Entry 7CWS (electron microscopy, 3.40 A resolution); this record covers chains I and O of the 15 polymer chains in the assembly.

[Chain I]
Protein: Heavy Chain of H014 Fab
Organism: Homo sapiens
Notes: antibody fragment or engineered binder
Amino-acid sequence (122 residues; each row starts with the number of its first residue):
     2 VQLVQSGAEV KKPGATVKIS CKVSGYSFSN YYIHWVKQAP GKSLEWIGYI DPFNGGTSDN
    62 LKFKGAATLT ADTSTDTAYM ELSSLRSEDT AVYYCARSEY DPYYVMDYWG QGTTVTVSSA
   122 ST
Disulfides: Cys22-Cys96

[Chain O]
Protein: Spike glycoprotein
Organism: Severe acute respiratory syndrome coronavirus 2
UniProtKB: P0DTC2 (SPIKE_SARS2); numbering as in UniProt (aligned over 14-1147)
Amino-acid sequence (1134 residues; numbered 14 to 1147; the number before each row is that of its first residue):
    14 QCVNLTTRTQ LPPAYTNSFT RGVYYPDKVF RSSVLHSTQD LFLPFFSNVT WFHAIHVSGT
    74 NGTKRFDNPV LPFNDGVYFA STEKSNIIRG WIFGTTLDSK TQSLLIVNNA TNVVIKVCEF
   134 QFCNDPFLGV YYHKNNKSWM ESEFRVYSSA NNCTFEYVSQ PFLMDLEGKQ GNFKNLREFV
   194 FKNIDGYFKI YSKHTPINLV RDLPQGFSAL EPLVDLPIGI NITRFQTLLA LHRSYLTPGD
   254 SSSGWTAGAA AYYVGYLQPR TFLLKYNENG TITDAVDCAL DPLSETKCTL KSFTVEKGIY
   314 QTSNFRVQPT ESIVRFPNIT NLCPFGEVFN ATRFASVYAW NRKRISNCVA DYSVLYNSAS
   374 FSTFKCYGVS PTKLNDLCFT NVYADSFVIR GDEVRQIAPG QTGKIADYNY KLPDDFTGCV
   434 IAWNSNNLDS KVGGNYNYLY RLFRKSNLKP FERDISTEIY QAGSTPCNGV EGFNCYFPLQ
   494 SYGFQPTNGV GYQPYRVVVL SFELLHAPAT VCGPKKSTNL VKNKCVNFNF NGLTGTGVLT
   554 ESNKKFLPFQ QFGRDIADTT DAVRDPQTLE ILDITPCSFG GVSVITPGTN TSNQVAVLYQ
   614 DVNCTEVPVA IHADQLTPTW RVYSTGSNVF QTRAGCLIGA EHVNNSYECD IPIGAGICAS
   674 YQTQTNSPRR ARSVASQSII AYTMSLGAEN SVAYSNNSIA IPTNFTISVT TEILPVSMTK
   734 TSVDCTMYIC GDSTECSNLL LQYGSFCTQL NRALTGIAVE QDKNTQEVFA QVKQIYKTPP
   794 IKDFGGFNFS QILPDPSKPS KRSFIEDLLF NKVTLADAGF IKQYGDCLGD IAARDLICAQ
   854 KFNGLTVLPP LLTDEMIAQY TSALLAGTIT SGWTFGAGAA LQIPFAMQMA YRFNGIGVTQ
   914 NVLYENQKLI ANQFNSAIGK IQDSLSSTAS ALGKLQDVVN QNAQALNTLV KQLSSNFGAI
   974 SSVLNDILSR LDKVEAEVQI DRLITGRLQS LQTYVTQQLI RAAEIRASAN LAATKMSECV
  1034 LGQSKRVDFC GKGYHLMSFP QSAPHGVVFL HVTYVPAQEK NFTTAPAICH DGKAHFPREG
  1094 VFVSNGTHWF VTQRNFYEPQ IITTDNTFVS GNCDVVIGIV NNTVYDPLQP ELDS
Not modelled in the structure: 252-255, 445-446, 621-640, 677-688, 828-847
Curated features (UniProtKB/Swiss-Prot):
  - region: Asn280 to Cys301 (Putative superantigen), Arg403 to Asp405 (Integrin-binding motif), Asn448 to Phe456 (Immunodominant HLA epitope recognized by the CD8+), Pro681 to Ala684 (Putative superantigen), Ser816 to Tyr837 (Fusion peptide 1), Lys835 to Phe855 (Fusion peptide 2)
  - site (Cleavage): Arg685, Ser686, Arg815, Ser816
  - glycosylation: Asn17 (N-linked (GlcNAc...) (complex) asparagine), Asn61 (N-linked (GlcNAc...) (hybrid) asparagine), Asn74 (N-linked (GlcNAc...) (complex) asparagine), Asn122 (N-linked (GlcNAc...) (hybrid) asparagine), Asn149 (N-linked (GlcNAc...) (complex) asparagine), Asn165 (N-linked (GlcNAc...) (complex) asparagine), Asn234 (N-linked (GlcNAc...) (high mannose) asparagine), Asn282 (N-linked (GlcNAc...) (complex) asparagine), Thr323 (O-linked (GalNAc) threonine), Ser325 (O-linked (HexNAc...) serine), Asn331 (N-linked (GlcNAc...) (complex) asparagine), Asn343 (N-linked (GlcNAc...) (complex) asparagine), Asn603 (N-linked (GlcNAc...) (hybrid) asparagine), Asn616 (N-linked (GlcNAc...) (complex) asparagine), Asn657 (N-linked (GlcNAc...) (complex) asparagine), Thr676 (O-linked (GlcNAc...) threonine), Thr678 (O-linked (GlcNAc...) threonine), Asn709 (N-linked (GlcNAc...) (high mannose) asparagine), Asn717 (N-linked (GlcNAc...) (hybrid) asparagine), Asn801 (N-linked (GlcNAc...) (hybrid) asparagine) and 3 more in UniProt
  - natural variant: Leu18 (L18F: In strain: Beta/B.1.351, Gamma/P.1 and 1 more), Thr19 (T19I: In strain: Omicron/BQ.1.1, Omicron/XBB.1.5 and 1 more; T19R: In strain: Delta/B.1.617.2, Omicron/BA.2 and 4 more), Thr20 (T20N: In strain: Gamma/P.1), Leu24 to Ala27 (sequence variant, change not given here; In strain: Omicron/BA.2, Omicron/BA.2.12.1 and 6 more), Pro26 (P26S: In strain: Gamma/P.1), Gln52 (Q52H: In strain: Omicron/EG.5.1), Ala67 (A67V: In strain: Eta/B.1.525, Omicron/BA.1), His69 to Val70 (deletion: In strain: Alpha/B.1.1.7, Eta/B.1.525 and 5 more), Gly75 (G75V: In strain: Lambda/C.37), Thr76 (T76I: In strain: Lambda/C.37), Asp80 (D80A: In strain: Beta/B.1.351), Val83 (V83A: In strain: Omicron/XBB.1.5, Omicron/EG.5.1), 79 further natural variant entries in UniProt
  - mutagenesis: His69 to Val70 (Increased incorporation of cleaved spike into virions), Asn121 (N121Q: Partial loss of biliverdin affinity), Arg190 (R190K: Partial loss of biliverdin affinity), Asn234 (N234Q: Increased resistance to neutralizing antibodies), Asn331 (N331Q: Reduced viral infectivity), Asn343 (N343Q: Reduced viral infectivity), Leu452 (L452R: Increased resistance to neutralizing antibodies. Decreases HLA binding to NF9 epitope. Increased binding affinity to human ACE2), Tyr453 (Y453F: Decreased HLA binding to NF9 epitope. Increased binding affinity to human ACE2), Ala475 (A475V: Increased resistance to neutralizing antibodies), Val483 (V483A: Increased resistance to neutralizing antibodies), Glu484 (E484D: Increased replication in human TMEM106B overexpressing cells), Phe490 (F490L: Increased resistance to neutralizing antibodies and human covalescent sera neutralization), 15 further mutagenesis entries in UniProt
Disulfides: Cys15-Cys136, Cys131-Cys166, Cys291-Cys301, Cys336-Cys361, Cys379-Cys432, Cys480-Cys488, Cys617-Cys649, Cys662-Cys671, Cys738-Cys760, Cys743-Cys749, Cys1032-Cys1043, Cys1082-Cys1126
Glycans and other covalent adducts: N-acetylglucosamine (NAG) linked to Asn234, Asn603, Asn616, Asn657, Asn709, Asn717, Asn801, Asn1074, Asn1098, Asn1134

[How chain I and chain O interact]
Contacting residue pairs (10):
  Tyr50(I) - Thr376(O)  hydrogen bond
  Gly56(I) - Lys378(O)  hydrogen bond (backbone-side chain)
  Gly57(I) - Lys378(O)
  Thr58(I) - Lys378(O)
  Ser59(I) - Phe377(O)
  Leu62(I) - Tyr365(O)
  Leu62(I) - Tyr369(O)  hydrophobic
  Lys65(I) - Thr385(O)
  Thr69(I) - Ser383(O)  hydrogen bond
  Pro103(I) - Arg408(O)
Also at the interface, not in a pair above, chain I (11 interface residues in all): Asn55, Ala67
Also at the interface, not in a pair above, chain O (12 interface residues in all): Tyr380, Pro384, Asp405, Pro412

[Summary]
Chain I and chain O form an interface of 11 and 12 residues respectively; the contacts include 3 hydrogen
bonds. Polar contacts include Tyr50(I)-Thr376(O), Gly56(I)-Lys378(O) and Thr69(I)-Ser383(O).
N-acetylglucosamine is covalently linked to Asn234(O), Asn603(O), Asn616(O), Asn657(O), Asn709(O) and
Asn717(O) and 4 more.
Chain I is Heavy Chain of H014 Fab (Homo sapiens) and chain O is Spike glycoprotein (Severe acute respiratory
syndrome coronavirus 2); the structure, SARS-CoV-2 Spike Proteins Trimer in Complex with FC05 and H014 Fabs
Cocktail, was determined by electron microscopy together with 7CWT and 7CWU from the same study.
